Entry 3R08 (X-ray diffraction, 4.10 A resolution (low resolution: residue-level contacts below are approximate; hydrogen-bond / salt-bridge calls are withheld)); this record covers chains L and H of the 3 polymer chains in the assembly.

== Chain L ==
Name: Mouse anti-mouse CD3epsilon antibody 2C11 light chain
Source organism: Cricetulus migratorius
Notes: antibody fragment or engineered binder
Sequence (213 residues; numbered 1 to 213; the number before each row is that of its first residue):
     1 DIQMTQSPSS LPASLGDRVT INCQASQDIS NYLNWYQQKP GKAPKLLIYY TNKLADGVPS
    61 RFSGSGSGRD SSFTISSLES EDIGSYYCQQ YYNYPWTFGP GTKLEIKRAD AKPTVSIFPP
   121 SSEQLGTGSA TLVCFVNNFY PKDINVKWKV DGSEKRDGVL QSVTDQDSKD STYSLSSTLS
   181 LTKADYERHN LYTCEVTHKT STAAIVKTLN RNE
Disulfide bonds: Cys-23/Cys-88, Cys-134/Cys-194

== Chain H ==
Name: Mouse anti-mouse CD3epsilon antibody 2C11 heavy chain
Source organism: Cricetulus migratorius
Notes: antibody fragment or engineered binder
Sequence (216 residues; each row starts with the number of its first residue; note: 14 numbers in that range are skipped by the numbering (no residue carries them; nothing is unmodelled there); a row labelled like 82A-82C holds insertion residues (82A, then the next letters in order)):
     1 EVQLVESGGG LVQPGKSLKL SCEASGFTFS GYGMHWVRQA PGRGLESVAY IT
   52A S
    53 SSINIKYADA VKGRFTVSRD NAKNLLFLQM
82A-82C NIL
    83 KSEDTAMYYC ARFDWDK
   101 NYWGQGTMVT VSSAKTTAPS VYPLAPACDS TTSTTNTVTL GCLVKGYFPE PVTV
   156 IW
   162 NSGALTSG
   171 VHTFPSVLHS
   183 GLYSLSSSVT VPSS
   199 TW
   202 PSQTVTCNVA HPASSTTVDL KI
   226 E
Disulfide bonds: Cys-22/Cys-92, Cys-142/Cys-208

== Interface between chain L and chain H ==
Contacting residue pairs (81; chain L residue first):
  Asp-1(L) with Asp-61(H)
  Tyr-36(L) with Phe-95(H); Asn-101(H)
  Gln-38(L) with Gln-39(H)
  Gly-41(L) with Tyr-91(H)
  Ala-43(L) with Tyr-91(H); Trp-103(H)
  Pro-44(L) with Trp-103(H)
  Leu-46(L) with Asp-98(H); Asn-101(H)
  Tyr-49(L) with Trp-97(H); Asp-98(H)
  Asp-56(L) with Lys-99(H)
  Tyr-87(L) with Gln-39(H); Leu-45(H)
  Gln-89(L) with Phe-95(H)
  Tyr-91(L) with Trp-97(H)
  Tyr-94(L) with His-35(H); Trp-36(H); Ser-47(H); Val-48(H); Ala-49(H); Tyr-50(H); Lys-58(H)
  Pro-95(L) with Ser-47(H); Ala-60(H); Asp-61(H)
  Trp-96(L) with His-35(H); Ser-47(H); Phe-95(H)
  Phe-98(L) with Leu-45(H)
  Thr-114(L) with Thr-134(H)
  Ser-116(L) with Thr-139(H)
  Phe-118(L) with Leu-124(H); Ala-125(H); Thr-139(H); Leu-140(H)
  Pro-119(L) with Ala-125(H); Pro-126(H)
  Ser-121(L) with Tyr-122(H); Pro-123(H)
  Ser-122(L) with Glu-226(H)
  Glu-123(L) with Pro-123(H); Leu-221(H); Glu-226(H)
  Gln-124(L) with Tyr-122(H)
  Thr-127(L) with Tyr-122(H)
  Ser-129(L) with Lys-145(H)
  Val-133(L) with Leu-124(H)
  Phe-135(L) with Gly-141(H); Phe-174(H); Ser-188(H); Ser-189(H); Ser-190(H)
  Asn-137(L) with His-172(H); Phe-174(H); Ser-190(H)
  Asn-138(L) with His-172(H)
  Leu-160(L) with Val-177(H); His-179(H)
  Ser-162(L) with Phe-174(H); Pro-175(H); Val-177(H)
  Val-163(L) with Pro-175(H)
  Thr-164(L) with Phe-174(H)
  Lys-169(L) with Thr-167(H); Gly-169(H)
  Ser-174(L) with His-172(H); Phe-174(H)
  Leu-175(L) with Phe-174(H)
  Ser-176(L) with Phe-174(H); Ser-188(H)
  Lys-207(L) with Asp-129(H); Thr-131(H)
  Thr-208(L) with Asp-129(H)
  Leu-209(L) with Pro-126(H); Cys-128(H); Asp-129(H)
  Asn-210(L) with Cys-128(H)
  Glu-213(L) with Ala-127(H); Cys-128(H)
Interface residues without a listed pair, chain L (52 interface residues in all): Tyr-32, Lys-42, Ala-55, Pro-100, Ile-117, Thr-131, Gln-161, Thr-178, Arg-211
Interface residues without a listed pair, chain H (50 interface residues in all): Gly-44, Glu-46, Tyr-59, Gly-104, Leu-143, Thr-173

== Overview ==
Chain L and chain H form an interface of 52 and 50 residues respectively.
Chain L is Mouse anti-mouse CD3epsilon antibody 2C11 light chain and chain H is Mouse anti-mouse CD3epsilon
antibody 2C11 heavy chain, both from Cricetulus migratorius; the structure, Crystal structure of mouse
cd3epsilon in complex with antibody 2C11 Fab, was determined by X-ray diffraction together with 3R06 from the
same study.
